PDB entry 8QZ8 | electron microscopy, 3.13 A resolution | chains C and V of the 5 polymer chains in the assembly

# Chain C
Name: RNA-dependent RNA polymerase
Source organism: Tilapia lake virus
UniProt: A0A7G3S745 (A0A7G3S745_9VIRU); residue numbers follow UniProt; this construct covers 1-457
Amino-acid sequence (478 residues; numbered 1 to 478; the number before each row is that of its first residue):
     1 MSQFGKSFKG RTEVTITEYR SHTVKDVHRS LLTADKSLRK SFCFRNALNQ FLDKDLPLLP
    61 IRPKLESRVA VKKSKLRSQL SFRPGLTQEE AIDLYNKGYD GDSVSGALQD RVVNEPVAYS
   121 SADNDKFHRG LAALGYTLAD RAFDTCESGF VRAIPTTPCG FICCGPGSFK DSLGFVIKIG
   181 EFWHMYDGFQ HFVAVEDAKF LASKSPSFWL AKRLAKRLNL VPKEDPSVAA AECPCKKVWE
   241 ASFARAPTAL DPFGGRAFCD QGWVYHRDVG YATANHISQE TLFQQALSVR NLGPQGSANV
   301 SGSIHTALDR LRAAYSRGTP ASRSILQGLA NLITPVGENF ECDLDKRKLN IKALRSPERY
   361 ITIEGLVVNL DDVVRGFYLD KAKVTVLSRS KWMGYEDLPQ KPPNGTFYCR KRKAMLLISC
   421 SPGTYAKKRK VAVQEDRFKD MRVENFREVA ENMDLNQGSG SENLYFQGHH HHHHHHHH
Not modelled in the structure: 1, 429-478
Differences from the reference sequence: conflict Lys391 (Arg in A0A7G3S745); expression tag (458-478)
Bound ions: Zn2+ site 1: Cys146, Cys159, Cys163, Cys164; Zn2+ site 2: His184, His191, Cys233, Cys235
Reported in the primary citation:
  - binding site for Template vRNA_S loop (chain V): Asp102, Gly106

# Chain V
Molecule: Template vRNA_S loop
Notes: engineered mutation(s): C23U
Sequence (40 nucleotides; numbered 1 to 40; the number before each row is that of its first residue):
     1 GCAAAUCUUU CUCACGUCCU GAUUUGUGAG UAAAAUUUGG
Not modelled in the structure: 1-2, 12-16

# Interface between chain C and chain V
Residue-residue contacts (22):
  Lys25(C) - U31(V)  salt bridge to the phosphate
  Arg29(C) - C18(V)  hydrogen bond to the sugar
  Leu32(C) - A35(V)  phosphate contact
  Asp35(C) - G39(V)  hydrogen bond to the base
  Lys36(C) - G39(V)  hydrogen bond to the base
  Arg39(C) - U37(V)  salt bridge to the phosphate
  Arg39(C) - U38(V)  hydrogen bond to the sugar
  Arg39(C) - G39(V)  hydrogen bond to the base
  Lys40(C) - A35(V)  salt bridge to the phosphate
  Lys40(C) - U37(V)  base contact
  Ser41(C) - U37(V)  base contact
  Ser41(C) - U38(V)  hydrogen bond to the base
  Phe42(C) - U38(V)  stacking on the base
  Arg83(C) - G26(V)  salt bridge to the phosphate
  Asp100(C) - G28(V)  hydrogen bond to the sugar
  Asp102(C) - G28(V)  sugar contact
  Val112(C) - U24(V)  phosphate contact
  Val113(C) - U24(V)  phosphate contact
  Val113(C) - U25(V)  phosphate contact
  Asn114(C) - U24(V)  sugar contact
  Glu115(C) - U24(V)  hydrogen bond to the sugar
  Arg129(C) - U25(V)  sugar contact
Interface residues without a listed pair, chain C (19 interface residues in all): Ser103, Gly106
Interface residues without a listed pair, chain V (12 interface residues in all): C19, U23

# Summary
The interface between chain C and chain V involves 19 residues on one side and 12 on the other, with 8
hydrogen bonds, 4 salt bridges and 1 aromatic stacking contact. Polar contacts include Asp35(C)-G39(V),
Lys36(C)-G39(V) and Arg39(C)-G39(V). From the paper: a binding site for Template vRNA_S loop (chain V) at
Asp102(C) and Gly106(C).
Chain C is RNA-dependent RNA polymerase (Tilapia lake virus) and chain V is Template vRNA_S loop; the
structure, Tilapia Lake Virus polymerase in vRNA pre-termination state (transcriptase conformation), was
determined by electron microscopy together with 8PSN, 8PSO, 8PSQ, 8PSS, 8PSU, 8PSX and 6 further entries from
the same study.
